PDB entry 2GPV | X-ray diffraction, 2.85 A resolution | chains A and G of the 6 polymer chains in the assembly

Chain A:
Protein: Estrogen-related receptor gamma
From: Homo sapiens
Notes: fragment: Ligand Binding Domain (residues 229-458)
Reference sequence: P62508 (ERR3_HUMAN); residue numbers follow UniProt; this construct covers 229-458
Chain sequence (230 residues; row label = number of the first residue in the row):
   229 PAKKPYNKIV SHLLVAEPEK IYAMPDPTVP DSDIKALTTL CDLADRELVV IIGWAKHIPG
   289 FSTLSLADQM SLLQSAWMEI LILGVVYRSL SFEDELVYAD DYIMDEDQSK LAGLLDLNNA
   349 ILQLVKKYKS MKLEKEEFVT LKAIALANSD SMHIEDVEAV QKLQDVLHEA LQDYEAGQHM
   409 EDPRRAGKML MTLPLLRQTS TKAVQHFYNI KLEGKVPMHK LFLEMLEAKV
Disordered / not traced: 229-231, 456-458
Residues lining bound ligands: 4-hydroxytamoxifen (OHT): Leu-265, Leu-268, Cys-269, Leu-271, Ala-272, Asp-273, Glu-275, Leu-276, Trp-305, Met-306, Leu-309, Val-313, Arg-316, Tyr-326, Leu-342, Leu-345, Asn-346, Ile-349, Ala-431, His-434, Phe-435

Chain G:
Protein: Nuclear receptor corepressor 2
Notes: fragment: LXXLL Motif (residues 2338-2359)
Reference sequence: Q9Y618 (NCOR2_HUMAN); residues 1316-1337 here correspond to UniProt positions 2338-2359 (UniProt number = residue number + 1022)
Chain sequence (22 residues; numbered 1316 to 1337; the number before each row is that of its first residue):
  1316 TNMGLEAIIR KALMGKYDQW EE
Disordered / not traced: 1316-1318, 1331-1337
Residues lining bound ligands: 4-hydroxytamoxifen (OHT): Gly-1319, Leu-1320, Ile-1323

Chain A / chain G interface:
Contacting residue pairs - 13 pairs, chain A then chain G:
  Val-277(A) with Ile-1323(G), hydrophobic
  Ile-280(A) with Ile-1323(G); Ile-1324(G), hydrophobic; Ala-1327(G), hydrophobic
  Lys-284(A) with Leu-1328(G), hydrogen bond (side chain-backbone)
  Gln-297(A) with Leu-1328(G)
  Met-298(A) with Ile-1324(G), hydrophobic; Arg-1325(G); Leu-1328(G), hydrophobic
  Leu-301(A) with Ile-1324(G), hydrophobic
  Gln-302(A) with Glu-1321(G); Ile-1324(G)
  Trp-305(A) with Leu-1320(G), hydrophobic
Other interface residues (no listed pair), chain A (11 interface residues in all): Asp-273, Leu-276, Leu-294
Other interface residues (no listed pair), chain G (8 interface residues in all): Gly-1330

Summary:
11 residues of chain A face 8 of chain G across their interface; the contacts include 1 hydrogen bond. The
hydrogen-bonded pair is Lys-284(A)/Leu-1328(G). 4-hydroxytamoxifen is bound between chain A and chain G.
Chain A is Estrogen-related receptor gamma (Homo sapiens) and chain G is Nuclear receptor corepressor 2; the
structure, Estrogen Related Receptor-gamma ligand binding domain complexed with 4-hydroxy-tamoxifen and a SMRT
peptide, was determined by X-ray diffraction (same publication as 2GP7, 2GPO, 2GPP and 2GPU).
